7SL4 - chains B and F of the 6 polymer chains in the assembly; structure by electron microscopy, 5.00 A resolution (low resolution: residue-level contacts below are approximate; hydrogen-bond / salt-bridge calls are withheld).

== Chain B ==
Protein: Insulin receptor
Source organism: Mus musculus
Notes: EC 2.7.10.1
Reference sequence: P15208 (INSR_MOUSE); residues -26 to 1345 here correspond to UniProt positions 1-1372 (UniProt number = residue number + 27)
Amino-acid sequence (1372 residues; row label = number of the first residue in the row; numbers below 1 keep their minus sign (Met-26 is residue -26)):
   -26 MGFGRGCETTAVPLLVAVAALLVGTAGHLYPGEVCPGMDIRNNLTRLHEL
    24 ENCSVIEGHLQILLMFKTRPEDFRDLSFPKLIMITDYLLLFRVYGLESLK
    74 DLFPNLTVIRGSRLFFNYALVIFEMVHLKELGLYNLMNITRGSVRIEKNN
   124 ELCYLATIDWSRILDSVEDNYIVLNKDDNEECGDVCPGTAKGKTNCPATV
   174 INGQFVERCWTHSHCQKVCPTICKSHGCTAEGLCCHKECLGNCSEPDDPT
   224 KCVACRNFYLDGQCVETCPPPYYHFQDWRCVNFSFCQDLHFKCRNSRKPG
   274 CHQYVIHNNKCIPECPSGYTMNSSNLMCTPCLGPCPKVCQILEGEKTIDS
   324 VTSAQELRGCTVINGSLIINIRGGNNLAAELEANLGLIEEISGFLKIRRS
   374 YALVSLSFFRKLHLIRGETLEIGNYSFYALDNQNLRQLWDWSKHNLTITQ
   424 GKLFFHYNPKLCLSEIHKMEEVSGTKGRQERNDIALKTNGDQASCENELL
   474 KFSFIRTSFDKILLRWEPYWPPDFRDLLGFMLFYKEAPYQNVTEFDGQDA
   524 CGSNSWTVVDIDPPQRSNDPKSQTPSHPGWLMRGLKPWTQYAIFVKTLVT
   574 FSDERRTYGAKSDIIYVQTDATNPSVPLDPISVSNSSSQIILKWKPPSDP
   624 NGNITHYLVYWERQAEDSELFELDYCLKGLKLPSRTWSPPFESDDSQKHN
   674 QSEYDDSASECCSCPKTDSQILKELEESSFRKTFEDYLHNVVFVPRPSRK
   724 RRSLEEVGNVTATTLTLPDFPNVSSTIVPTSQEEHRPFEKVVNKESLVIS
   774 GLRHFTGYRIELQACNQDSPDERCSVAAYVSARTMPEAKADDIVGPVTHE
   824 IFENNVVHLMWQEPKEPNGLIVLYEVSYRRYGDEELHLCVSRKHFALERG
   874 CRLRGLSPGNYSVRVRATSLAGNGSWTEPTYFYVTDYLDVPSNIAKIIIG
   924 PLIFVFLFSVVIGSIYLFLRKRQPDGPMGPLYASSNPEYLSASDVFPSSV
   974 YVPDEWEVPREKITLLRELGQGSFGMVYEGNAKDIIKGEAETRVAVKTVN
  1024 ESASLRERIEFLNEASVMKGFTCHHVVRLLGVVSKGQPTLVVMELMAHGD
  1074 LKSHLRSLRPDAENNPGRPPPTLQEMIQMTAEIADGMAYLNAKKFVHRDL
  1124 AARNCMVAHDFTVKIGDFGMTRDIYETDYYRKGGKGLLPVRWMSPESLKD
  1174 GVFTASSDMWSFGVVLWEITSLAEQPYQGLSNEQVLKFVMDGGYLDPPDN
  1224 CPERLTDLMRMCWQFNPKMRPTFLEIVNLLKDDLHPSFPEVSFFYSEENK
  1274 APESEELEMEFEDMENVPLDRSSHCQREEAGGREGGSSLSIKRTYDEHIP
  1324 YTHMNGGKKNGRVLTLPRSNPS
Not modelled in the structure: -26 to 0, 163-167, 271-273, 519-527, 540-547, 659-705, 720-757, 908-1345
Disulfides: Cys8-Cys26, Cys126-Cys155, Cys169-Cys188, Cys192-Cys201, Cys196-Cys207, Cys208-Cys216, Cys212-Cys225, Cys228-Cys237, Cys241-Cys253, Cys259-Cys284, Cys266-Cys274, Cys288-Cys301, Cys312-Cys333, Cys435-Cys468, Cys649-Cys862, Cys788-Cys797
Curated features (UniProtKB/Swiss-Prot):
  - region: Glu708 to Phe716 (Insulin-binding), Asn959 to Tyr962 (Important for interaction with IRS1, SHC1 and STAT5B), Tyr1324 to Met1327 (PIK3R1 binding)
  - active site: Asp1122 (Proton donor/acceptor)
  - binding site (ATP): Ser996, Lys1020, Glu1067 to Asp1073, Arg1126, Asn1127, Asp1140
  - site: Phe39 (Insulin-binding)
  - modified residue: Ser373 (Phosphoserine), Tyr374 (Phosphotyrosine), Ser380 (Phosphoserine), Tyr962 (Phosphotyrosine), Cys1046 (S-nitrosocysteine), Tyr1148 (Phosphotyrosine), Tyr1152 (Phosphotyrosine), Tyr1153 (Phosphotyrosine), Tyr1318 (Phosphotyrosine), Tyr1324 (Phosphotyrosine)
  - glycosylation (N-linked (GlcNAc...) asparagine): Asn16, Asn25, Asn78, Asn111, Asn215, Asn255, Asn295, Asn337, Asn397, Asn418, Asn514, Asn608, Asn626, Asn673, Asn732, Asn745, Asn883, Asn896
  - cross-link: Lys1042 (Glycyl lysine isopeptide (Lys-Gly) (interchain with G-Cter in ubiquitin))

== Chain F ==
Protein: Insulin A chain
Source organism: Homo sapiens
Reference sequence: P01308 (INS_HUMAN); residues 1-21 here correspond to UniProt positions 90-110 (UniProt number = residue number + 89)
Amino-acid sequence (21 residues; each row starts with the number of its first residue):
     1 GIVEQCCTSICSLYQLENYCN
Disulfides: Cys6-Cys11

== How chain B and chain F interact ==
Residue-residue contacts (14; chain B residue first):
  Leu486(B) - Ile10(F)
  Pro548(B) - Tyr14(F)
  Asp709(B) - Val3(F)
  His712(B) - Ile2(F)
  His712(B) - Val3(F)
  Asn713(B) - Gly1(F)
  Asn713(B) - Ile2(F)
  Asn713(B) - Val3(F)
  Val717(B) - Tyr19(F)
  Pro718(B) - Asn18(F)
  Pro718(B) - Tyr19(F)
  Arg719(B) - Asn18(F)
  Arg719(B) - Cys20(F)
  Arg719(B) - Asn21(F)
Other interface residues (no listed pair), chain B (12 interface residues in all): Ser549, His550, Leu554, Phe716
Other interface residues (no listed pair), chain F (10 interface residues in all): Glu4

== In short ==
12 residues of chain B and 10 residues of chain F are in contact. From UniProt: active-site residue Asp1122(B)
and 12 ATP-binding residues on chain B.
Chain B is Insulin receptor (Mus musculus) and chain F is Insulin A chain (Homo sapiens); the structure,
Full-length insulin receptor bound with site 2 binding deficient mutant insulin (B-L17R) -- asymmetric
conformation, was determined by electron microscopy, deposited together with 7SL1, 7SL2, 7SL3, 7SL6, 7SL7,
7STH and 3 further entries.
